Entry 4D6X (X-ray diffraction, 2.11 A resolution); this record covers chain A.

Chain A:
Protein: Bacterial regulatory, fis family protein
Organism: Brucella abortus
Notes: fragment: receiver domain, residues 1-126
UniProtKB: Q2YPW6 (Q2YPW6_BRUA2); residues 1-126 here = UniProt positions 1-126
Chain sequence (148 residues; row label = number of the first residue in the row; numbers below 1 keep their minus sign (Met-13 is residue -13)):
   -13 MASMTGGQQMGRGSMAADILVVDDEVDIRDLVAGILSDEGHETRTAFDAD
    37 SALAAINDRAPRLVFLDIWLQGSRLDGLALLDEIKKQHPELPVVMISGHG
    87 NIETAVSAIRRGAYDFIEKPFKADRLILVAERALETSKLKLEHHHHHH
Disordered / not traced: -13 to 3, 124-134
Differences from the reference sequence: expression tag (-13 to 0, 127-134)
Reported in the primary citation:
  - self-association interface (contacts with another copy of this molecule); pairs are residue here / residue on that copy: Ile95-Ile95 (hydrophobic contact), Arg96-Asp101 (salt bridge)
  - post-translational modification sites: Asp53 (proposed by the authors, not directly observed)
  - mutagenesis - H85A: decreased catalytic activity on AcP
  - mutagenesis - H85A: decreased catalytic activity (phosphotransfer reaction)

Overview:
The paper reports that H85A reduces catalytic activity on AcP; a modification site at Asp53.
Chain A is Bacterial regulatory, fis family protein (Brucella abortus); the structure, Crystal structure of
the receiver domain of NtrX from Brucella abortus, was determined by X-ray diffraction together with 4D6Y from
the same study.
